PDB entry 8G94 | electron microscopy, 3.15 A resolution | chains B and E of the 7 polymer chains in the assembly

[Chain B]
Name: Guanine nucleotide-binding protein G(i) subunit alpha-1
Organism: Homo sapiens
UniProt: P63096 (GNAI1_HUMAN); residue numbers follow UniProt; this construct covers 1-354
Chain sequence (354 residues; row label = number of the first residue in the row):
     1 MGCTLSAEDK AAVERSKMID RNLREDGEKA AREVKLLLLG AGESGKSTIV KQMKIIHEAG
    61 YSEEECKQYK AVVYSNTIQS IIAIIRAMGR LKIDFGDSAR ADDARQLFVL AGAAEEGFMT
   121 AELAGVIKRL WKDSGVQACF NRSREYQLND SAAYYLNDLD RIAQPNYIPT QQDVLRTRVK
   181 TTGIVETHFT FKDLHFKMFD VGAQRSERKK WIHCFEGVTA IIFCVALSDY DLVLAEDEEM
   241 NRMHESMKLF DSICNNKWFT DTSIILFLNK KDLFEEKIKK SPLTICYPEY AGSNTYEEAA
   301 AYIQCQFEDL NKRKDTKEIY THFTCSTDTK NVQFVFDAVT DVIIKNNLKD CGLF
Not modelled in the structure: 1-3, 56-181, 236-239
Differences from the reference sequence: conflict Ala203 (Gly in P63096), Ser326 (Ala in P63096)
UniProt features mapped onto this chain:
  - region: Lys35 to Thr48 (G1 motif), Asp173 to Thr181 (G2 motif), Phe196 to Gly202, Gln204, Arg205 (G3 motif), Ile265 to Asp272 (G4 motif), Thr324, Cys325, Thr327 to Thr329 (G5 motif)
  - binding site (GTP): Glu43 to Thr48, Ser151, Leu175 to Thr181, Asp200 to Gly202, Gln204, Asn269 to Asp272
  - binding site (Mg(2+)): Ser47, Thr181
  - modified residue: Arg178 (ADP-ribosylarginine), Gln204 (Deamidated glutamine), Cys351 (ADP-ribosylcysteine)
  - lipidation: Gly2 (N-myristoyl glycine), Cys3 (S-palmitoyl cysteine)
  - natural variant: Gly40 (G40C: In NEDHISB; G40R: In NEDHISB), Gly45 (G45D: In NEDHISB), Thr48 (T48I: In NEDHISB; T48K: In NEDHISB), Gln52 (Q52P: In NEDHISB), Ser75 (deletion: In NEDHISB; uncertain significance), Gln172 (deletion: In NEDHISB), Asp173 (D173V: In NEDHISB), Glu186 to Phe189 (deletion: In NEDHISB; uncertain significance), Cys224 (C224Y: In NEDHISB), Lys270 (K270N: In NEDHISB; K270R: In NEDHISB), Asp272 (D272G: In NEDHISB), Val332 (V332E: In NEDHISB; uncertain significance)
  - mutagenesis: Gly42 (G42R: Abolishes switch to an activated conformation and dissociation from beta and gamma subunits upon GTP binding. Abolishes interaction with RGS family members), Glu116 (E116L: Enhances interaction (inactive GDP-bound) with RGS14), Gln147 (Q147L: Enhances interaction (inactive GDP-bound) with RGS14), Glu245 (E245L: Enhances interaction (inactive GDP-bound) with RGS14)

[Chain E]
Name: scFv16
Organism: Mus musculus
Notes: antibody fragment or engineered binder
Chain sequence (259 residues; row label = number of the first residue in the row; note: 3 numbers in that range are skipped by the numbering (no residue carries them; nothing is unmodelled there); a row labelled like 120A-120O holds insertion residues (120A, then the next letters in order)):
     1 DVQLVESGGG LVQPGGSRKL SCSASGFAFS SFGMHWVRQA PEKGLEWVAY ISSGSGTIYY
    61 ADTVKGRFTI SRDDPKNTLF LQMTSLRSED TAMYYCVRSI YYYGSSPFDF WGQGTTLTVS
120A-120O SGGGGSGGGGSGGGG
   124 SDIVMTQATS SVPVTPGESV SISCRSSKSL LHSNGNTYLY WFLQRPGQSP QLLIYRMSNL
   184 ASGVPDRFSG SGSGTAFTLT ISRLEAEDVG VYYCMQHLEY PLTFGAGTKL ELKAAAHHHH
   244 HHHH
Not modelled in the structure: 1, 120A-120O, 236-247
Disulfide bonds: Cys147-Cys217

[How chain B and chain E interact]
Pairs across the interface - 25 pairs, chain B then chain E:
  Thr4(B) with His155(E), hydrogen bond (backbone-side chain)
  Leu5(B) with His155(E)
  Ser6(B) with His155(E), hydrogen bond (backbone-side chain); Asn157(E); Tyr161(E), hydrogen bond
  Ala7(B) with His220(E); Leu221(E), hydrogen bond (backbone-backbone); Glu222(E); Tyr223(E), hydrophobic
  Glu8(B) with Tyr161(E); Tyr163(E), hydrogen bond; Arg179(E), salt bridge; His220(E)
  Asp9(B) with Asn157(E), hydrogen bond; Tyr161(E)
  Ala11(B) with Tyr101(E), hydrophobic
  Ala12(B) with Tyr101(E)
  Glu14(B) with Ser52(E), hydrogen bond; Ser53(E); Gly56(E); Thr57(E), hydrogen bond
  Arg15(B) with Ile100(E); Tyr101(E); Tyr102(E)
  Met18(B) with Ser53(E), hydrogen bond
Other interface residues (no listed pair), chain E (19 interface residues in all): Ser31, Tyr50, Gly54

[In short]
11 residues of chain B and 19 residues of chain E are in contact; the contacts include 9 hydrogen bonds and 1
salt bridge. Polar contacts include Glu8(B)-Arg179(E), Thr4(B)-His155(E) and Ser6(B)-His155(E).
Here chain B is Guanine nucleotide-binding protein G(i) subunit alpha-1 (Homo sapiens) and chain E is scFv16
(Mus musculus). Entry 8G94 (Structure of CD69-bound S1PR1 coupled to heterotrimeric Gi) was determined by
electron microscopy.
